Entry 8XF6 (electron microscopy, 3.10 A resolution); this record covers chains A and B.

== Chain A ==
Molecule: Integrin alpha-V
Source organism: Homo sapiens
Reference sequence: P06756 (ITAV_HUMAN); numbering as in UniProt (aligned over 1-1048)
Amino-acid sequence (1048 residues; numbered 1 to 1048; the number before each row is that of its first residue):
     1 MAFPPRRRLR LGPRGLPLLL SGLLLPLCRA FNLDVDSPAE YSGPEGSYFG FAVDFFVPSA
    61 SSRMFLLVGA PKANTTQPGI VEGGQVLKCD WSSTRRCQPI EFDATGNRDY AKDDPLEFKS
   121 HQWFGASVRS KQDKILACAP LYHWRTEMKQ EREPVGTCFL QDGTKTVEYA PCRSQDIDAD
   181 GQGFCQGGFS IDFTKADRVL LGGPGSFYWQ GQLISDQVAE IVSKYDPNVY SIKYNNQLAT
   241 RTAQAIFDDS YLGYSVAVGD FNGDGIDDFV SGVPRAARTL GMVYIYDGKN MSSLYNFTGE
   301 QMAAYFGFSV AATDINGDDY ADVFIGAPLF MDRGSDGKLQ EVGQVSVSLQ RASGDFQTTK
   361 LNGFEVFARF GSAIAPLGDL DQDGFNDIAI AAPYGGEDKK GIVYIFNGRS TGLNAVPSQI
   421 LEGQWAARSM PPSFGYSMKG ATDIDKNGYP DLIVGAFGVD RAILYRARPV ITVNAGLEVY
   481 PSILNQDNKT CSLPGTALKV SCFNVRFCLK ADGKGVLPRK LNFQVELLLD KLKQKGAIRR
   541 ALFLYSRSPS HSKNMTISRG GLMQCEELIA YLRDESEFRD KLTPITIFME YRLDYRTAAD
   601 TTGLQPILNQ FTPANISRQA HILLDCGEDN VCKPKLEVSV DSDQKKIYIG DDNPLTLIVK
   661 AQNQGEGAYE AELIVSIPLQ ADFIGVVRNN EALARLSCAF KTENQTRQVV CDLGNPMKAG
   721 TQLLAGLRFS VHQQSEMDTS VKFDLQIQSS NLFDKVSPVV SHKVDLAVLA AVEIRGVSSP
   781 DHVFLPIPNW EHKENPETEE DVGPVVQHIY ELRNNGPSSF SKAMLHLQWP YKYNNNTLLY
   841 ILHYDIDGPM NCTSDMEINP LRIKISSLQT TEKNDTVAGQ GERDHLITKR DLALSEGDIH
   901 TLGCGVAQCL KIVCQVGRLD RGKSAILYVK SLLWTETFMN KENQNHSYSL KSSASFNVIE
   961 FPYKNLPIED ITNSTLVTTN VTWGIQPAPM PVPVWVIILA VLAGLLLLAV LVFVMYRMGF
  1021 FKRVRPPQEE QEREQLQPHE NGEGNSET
Not modelled in the structure: 1-30, 525, 582, 681-684, 731, 866-896, 990-1048
Cystine bridges: C89-C97, C138-C158, C172-C185, C508-C565, C626-C632, C698-C711, C852-C914, C904-C909
Small-molecule neighbours: A1LU4 (2-[(2R,5R,8S,11S)-11-(3-carbamimidamidopropyl)-7-methyl-3,6,9,12,15-pentakis(oxidanylidene)-5-(phenylmethyl)-8-propan-2-yl-1,4,7,10,13-pentazacyclopentadec-2-yl]ethanoic acid): D180, F207, Y208, Q210, A245, D248

== Chain B ==
Molecule: Integrin beta-3
Source organism: Homo sapiens
Reference sequence: P05106 (ITB3_HUMAN); numbering as in UniProt (aligned over 1-788)
Amino-acid sequence (788 residues; row label = number of the first residue in the row):
     1 MRARPRPRPL WATVLALGAL AGVGVGGPNI CTTRGVSSCQ QCLAVSPMCA WCSDEALPLG
    61 SPRCDLKENL LKDNCAPESI EFPVSEARVL EDRPLSDKGS GDSSQVTQVS PQRIALRLRP
   121 DDSKNFSIQV RQVEDYPVDI YYLMDLSYSM KDDLWSIQNL GTKLATQMRK LTSNLRIGFG
   181 AFVDKPVSPY MYISPPEALE NPCYDMKTTC LPMFGYKHVL TLTDQVTRFN EEVKKQSVSR
   241 NRDAPEGGFD AIMQATVCDE KIGWRNDASH LLVFTTDAKT HIALDGRLAG IVQPNDGQCH
   301 VGSDNHYSAS TTMDYPSLGL MTEKLSQKNI NLIFAVTENV VNLYQNYSEL IPGTTVGVLS
   361 MDSSNVLQLI VDAYGKIRSK VELEVRDLPE ELSLSFNATC LNNEVIPGLK SCMGLKIGDT
   421 VSFSIEAKVR GCPQEKEKSF TIKPVGFKDS LIVQVTFDCD CACQAQAEPN SHRCNNGNGT
   481 FECGVCRCGP GWLGSQCECS EEDYRPSQQD ECSPREGQPV CSQRGECLCG QCVCHSSDFG
   541 KITGKYCECD DFSCVRYKGE MCSGHGQCSC GDCLCDSDWT GYYCNCTTRT DTCMSSNGLL
   601 CSGRGKCECG SCVCIQPGSY GDTCEKCPTC PDACTFKKEC VECKKFDRGA LHDENTCNRY
   661 CRDEIESVKE LKDTGKDAVN CTYKNEDDCV VRFQYYEDSS GKSILYVVEE PECPKGPDIL
   721 VVLLSVMGAI LLIGLAALLI WKLLITIHDR KEFAKFEEER ARAKWDTANN PLYKEATSTF
   781 TNITYRGT
Not modelled in the structure: 1-26, 393, 508-788
Cystine bridges: C31-C49, C39-C461, C42-C64, C52-C75, C203-C210, C258-C299, C400-C412, C432-C459, C474-C486, C488-C497
Small-molecule neighbours: A1LU4 (2-[(2R,5R,8S,11S)-11-(3-carbamimidamidopropyl)-7-methyl-3,6,9,12,15-pentakis(oxidanylidene)-5-(phenylmethyl)-8-propan-2-yl-1,4,7,10,13-pentazacyclopentadec-2-yl]ethanoic acid): S147, Y148, S149, D152, R240, N241, R242, D243, A244, E246
Curated features (UniProtKB/Swiss-Prot):
  - region: C203 to C210 (Involved in CX3CL1-, NRG1-, FGF1- and IGF1-binding), Q293 to M313 (CX3CL1-binding)
  - motif: T777 to I783 (LIR)
  - binding site (Mg(2+)): S147, S149, E246
  - binding site (Ca(2+)): S149, D152, D153, D184, N241, D243, P245, E246, D277, M361
  - modified residue: T767 (Phosphothreonine), Y773 (Phosphotyrosine), T779 (Phosphothreonine), Y785 (Phosphotyrosine)
  - glycosylation (N-linked (GlcNAc...) asparagine): N125, N346, N397, N478, N585, N680
  - natural variant: L59 (L59P: In alloantigen HPA-1B), C64 (C64Y: In GT2; uncertain significance), R119 (R119W: In GT2; uncertain significance), Y141 (Y141C: In GT2), L143 (L143W: In GT2), M144 (M144R: In GT2), D145 (D145N: In GT2; D145Y: In GT2), M150 (M150V: In GT2), T166 (T166I: Probable risk factor for neonatal thrombocytopenia), R169 (R169Q: In alloantigen HPA-4B), S188 (S188L: In GT2), L222 (L222P: In GT2), 22 further natural variant entries in UniProt
  - mutagenesis: E502 to Q508 (Increases ligand-binding activity), R659 (R659A: Slight increase in ligand-binding activity; when associated with 698-D--K-702 del), D698 to K702 (Slight increase in ligand-binding activity; when associated with A-659), Y773 (Y773A: No effect on cell surface location but impairs interaction with TNS3 and PEAK1), Y785 (Y785A: No effect on cell surface location but impairs interaction with TNS3 and PEAK1)

== How chain A and chain B interact ==
Pairs across the interface (65; chain A residue first):
  Y48(A) - V292(B)  hydrophobic
  F51(A) - R287(B)
  F51(A) - V292(B)  hydrophobic
  W123(A) - G290(B)
  L141(A) - L288(B)
  L141(A) - G290(B)
  H143(A) - S188(B)  hydrogen bond
  Q150(A) - S194(B)  hydrogen bond (backbone-side chain)
  E151(A) - S194(B)  hydrogen bond
  E151(A) - R242(B)  salt bridge
  R152(A) - I193(B)
  R152(A) - S194(B)
  F184(A) - P189(B)  hydrophobic
  F184(A) - R242(B)
  Q186(A) - P189(B)
  Q186(A) - L288(B)  hydrogen bond (side chain-backbone)
  F189(A) - R287(B)
  W209(A) - P189(B)
  W209(A) - R242(B)
  W209(A) - D243(B)
  W209(A) - L288(B)
  D248(A) - K279(B)  hydrogen bond (backbone-side chain)
  D249(A) - A244(B)
  D249(A) - P245(B)
  D249(A) - K279(B)  salt bridge
  Y251(A) - H281(B)
  Y251(A) - D285(B)
  Y251(A) - L288(B)  hydrophobic
  Y254(A) - L284(B)  hydrogen bond (side chain-backbone)
  Y254(A) - R287(B)
  R275(A) - T280(B)  hydrogen bond (side chain-backbone)
  R275(A) - I282(B)
  R275(A) - D285(B)  salt bridge
  R278(A) - N342(B)
  R278(A) - N346(B)
  T279(A) - Y347(B)  hydrogen bond
  M302(A) - L343(B)  hydrophobic
  M302(A) - N346(B)
  M302(A) - L350(B)
  A303(A) - I282(B)  hydrophobic
  A303(A) - Y347(B)  hydrophobic
  Y305(A) - I282(B)  hydrophobic
  Y305(A) - A283(B)
  Y305(A) - L284(B)
  Y305(A) - D285(B)  hydrogen bond
  F308(A) - L284(B)  hydrophobic
  L329(A) - A283(B)  hydrophobic
  L329(A) - L284(B)  hydrophobic
  L329(A) - S317(B)
  M331(A) - L350(B)
  E341(A) - S317(B)  hydrogen bond
  E341(A) - L318(B)
  E341(A) - G319(B)  hydrogen bond (side chain-backbone)
  E341(A) - L320(B)  hydrogen bond (side chain-backbone)
  F367(A) - G319(B)
  F367(A) - L320(B)
  F367(A) - E323(B)
  R369(A) - L284(B)
  R369(A) - S317(B)  hydrogen bond
  Y394(A) - P294(B)  hydrophobic
  M430(A) - V292(B)
  M430(A) - Q293(B)
  P431(A) - P294(B)
  Y436(A) - R287(B)  hydrogen bond
  F457(A) - V292(B)  hydrophobic
Also at the interface, not in a pair above, chain A (38 interface residues in all): P154, Q301, K338, L339, S437
Also at the interface, not in a pair above, chain B (34 interface residues in all): A289, E349, P352

== Summary ==
The interface between chain A and chain B involves 38 residues on one side and 34 on the other; the contacts
include 14 hydrogen bonds and 3 salt bridges. Among the polar pairs are E151(A)-R242(B), D249(A)-K279(B) and
R275(A)-D285(B).
Chain A is Integrin alpha-V and chain B is Integrin beta-3, both from Homo sapiens; the structure, Cryo-EM
structure of integrin ITGAV, ITGB3 and Cilengitide TFA complex, conformation 2, was determined by electron
microscopy.
